7MH5 - chains H and L of the 3 polymer chains in the assembly; structure by X-ray diffraction, 2.85 A resolution.

Chain H:
Protein: Reaction center protein H chain
From: Rhodobacter sphaeroides
UniProtKB: P0C0Y7 (RCEH_RHOSH); residue numbers follow UniProt; this construct covers 1-259
Amino-acid sequence (266 residues; numbered 1 to 266; the number before each row is that of its first residue):
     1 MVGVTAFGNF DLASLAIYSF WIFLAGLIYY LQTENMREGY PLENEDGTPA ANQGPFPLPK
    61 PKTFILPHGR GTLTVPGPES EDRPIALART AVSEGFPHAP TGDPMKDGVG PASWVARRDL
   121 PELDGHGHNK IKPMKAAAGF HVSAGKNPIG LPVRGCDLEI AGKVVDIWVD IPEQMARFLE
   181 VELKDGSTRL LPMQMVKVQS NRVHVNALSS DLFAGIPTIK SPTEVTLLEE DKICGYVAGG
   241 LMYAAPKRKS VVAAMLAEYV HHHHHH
Unresolved in the structure: 1-10, 250-266
Construct notes: expression tag (260-266)

Chain L:
Protein: Reaction center protein L chain
From: Rhodobacter sphaeroides
UniProtKB: P0C0Y8 (RCEL_RHOSH); residues 0-281 here correspond to UniProt positions 1-282 (UniProt number = residue number + 1)
Amino-acid sequence (282 residues; each row starts with the number of its first residue; numbering starts at 0):
     0 MALLSFERKY RVPGGTLVGG NLFDFWVGPF YVGFFGVATF FFAALGIILI AWSAVLQGTW
    60 NPQLISVYPP ALEYGLGGAP LAKGGLWQII TICATGAFVS WALREVEICR KLGIGYHIPF
   120 AFAFAILAYL TLVLFRPVMM GAWGYAFPYG IWTHLDWVSN TGYTYGNFHY NPAHMIAISF
   180 FFTNALALAL HGALVLSAAN PEKGKEMRTP DHEDTFFRDL VGYSIGTLGI HRLGLLLSLS
   240 AVFFSALCMI ITGTIWFDQW VDWWQWWVKL PWWANIPGGI NG
Unresolved in the structure: 0
Metal / ion sites: Fe ion: His190, His230 (shared with 3 residues of chain M)
Residues lining bound ligands:
  - bacteriochlorophyll a (BCL), molecule 1: Ile46, Tyr128, Leu131, Phe146, Ile150, Trp151, His153, Leu154, Trp156, Val157
  - bacteriochlorophyll a (BCL), molecule 2: Phe97, Phe121, Ala124, Ile125, Ala127, Tyr128, Leu131, Trp156, Val157, Ser158, Thr160, Gly161, Tyr162, Asn166, Phe167, His168, His173, Ala176, Ile177, Phe180, Phe181, Val241, Ser244, Ala245, Cys247, Met248
  - bacteriochlorophyll a (BCL), molecule 3: Val157, Tyr162, His168, Phe181
  - bacteriochlorophyll a (BCL), molecule 4: His168, Met174, Ile177, Ser178, Phe181, Thr182, Leu185
  - bacteriopheophytin a (BPH), molecule 1: Thr38, Phe41, Ala42, Gly45, Ile49, Ile89, Cys92, Ala93, Ala96, Phe97, Trp100, Glu104, Ile117, Ala120, Phe121, Phe123, Ala124, Tyr128, Phe146, Tyr148, Gly149, Ile150, His153, Phe180, Ser237, Leu238, Val241
  - bacteriopheophytin a (BPH), molecule 2: Phe181, Ala184, Leu185, Ala188, Leu189, Phe216, Leu219, Val220
  - ubiquinone-10 (U10): Ala186, Leu189, His190, Leu193, Val194, Glu212, Asp213, Phe216, Tyr222, Ser223, Ile224, Gly225, Thr226, Ile229, Leu232

Chain H / chain L interface:
Residue-residue contacts - 65 pairs, chain H then chain L:
  Gly39(H) with Leu3(L); Ser4(L), hydrogen bond (backbone-backbone); Phe5(L)
  Tyr40(H) with Leu3(L), hydrophobic
  Leu42(H) with Ala1(L), hydrophobic; Leu2(L); Leu3(L), hydrophobic
  Glu43(H) with Ala1(L); Leu2(L), hydrogen bond (backbone-backbone); Ser4(L)
  Glu45(H) with Arg7(L)
  Ala50(H) with Ala1(L), hydrophobic
  Lys62(H) with Asn199(L), hydrogen bond
  Phe64(H) with Ala198(L); Met206(L), hydrophobic
  Ile65(H) with Gly203(L); Lys204(L); Glu205(L); Met206(L), hydrogen bond (backbone-backbone)
  Leu66(H) with Met206(L), hydrophobic
  Pro67(H) with Glu205(L); Met206(L)
  Glu79(H) with Ser4(L), hydrogen bond
  Glu81(H) with Ser4(L); Phe5(L); Lys8(L), salt bridge
  Leu87(H) with Arg7(L); Lys8(L); Val11(L), hydrophobic
  Ala88(H) with Arg7(L)
  Arg89(H) with Arg7(L)
  Gly95(H) with Phe24(L); Trp25(L), hydrogen bond (backbone-backbone)
  Phe96(H) with Phe24(L), hydrophobic
  Pro97(H) with Arg10(L); Val11(L); Pro12(L); Asp23(L)
  His98(H) with Arg7(L), hydrogen bond; Arg10(L), hydrogen bond (backbone-backbone); Val11(L); Pro12(L)
  Val109(H) with Lys8(L)
  Gly110(H) with Lys8(L), hydrogen bond (backbone-backbone); Tyr9(L); Val11(L)
  Pro111(H) with Val11(L); Lys110(L); Gly112(L)
  Ser113(H) with Lys8(L); Tyr9(L)
  Trp114(H) with Lys8(L)
  Asp124(H) with Asp210(L)
  Gly125(H) with Thr208(L); Asp210(L), hydrogen bond (backbone-side chain)
  Pro172(H) with Asp210(L)
  Glu173(H) with Pro209(L); Thr226(L)
  Ala238(H) with Gly112(L)
  Met242(H) with Pro12(L); Gly13(L); Gly14(L); Arg109(L); Lys110(L)
  Tyr243(H) with Val11(L)
Also at the interface, not in a pair above, chain H (44 interface residues in all): His68, Arg83, Ile85, Glu94, Ala99, Pro100, Val115, Glu122, His126, Lys130, Met175, Leu241
Also at the interface, not in a pair above, chain L (32 interface residues in all): Leu111, Asp213, Leu227

In short:
Chain H and chain L form an interface of 44 and 32 residues respectively, with 10 hydrogen bonds and 1 salt
bridge. Polar pairs include Glu81(H)-Lys8(L), Lys62(H)-Asn199(L) and Glu79(H)-Ser4(L). Chain L binds
bacteriopheophytin a, ubiquinone-10 and 4 copies of bacteriochlorophyll a.
Here chain H is Reaction center protein H chain and chain L is Reaction center protein L chain, both from
Rhodobacter sphaeroides. Entry 7MH5 (Crystal structure of R. sphaeroides Photosynthetic Reaction Center
variant; Y(M210)3-iodotyrosine) was determined by X-ray diffraction together with 7MH3, 7MH4, 7MH8 and 7MH9
from the same study.
